Entry 7YTD (electron microscopy, 3.71 A resolution); this record covers chains D and G of the 15 polymer chains in the assembly.

[Chain D (and G)]
Name: Immunoglobulin heavy constant mu
From: Homo sapiens
Notes: chain G of this document is another copy of the same molecule, construct and numbering; everything in this record applies to it too
UniProtKB: P01871 (IGHM_HUMAN); residues 345-575 here correspond to UniProt positions 222-452 (UniProt number = residue number - 123)
Amino-acid sequence (231 residues; numbered 345 to 575; the number before each row is that of its first residue):
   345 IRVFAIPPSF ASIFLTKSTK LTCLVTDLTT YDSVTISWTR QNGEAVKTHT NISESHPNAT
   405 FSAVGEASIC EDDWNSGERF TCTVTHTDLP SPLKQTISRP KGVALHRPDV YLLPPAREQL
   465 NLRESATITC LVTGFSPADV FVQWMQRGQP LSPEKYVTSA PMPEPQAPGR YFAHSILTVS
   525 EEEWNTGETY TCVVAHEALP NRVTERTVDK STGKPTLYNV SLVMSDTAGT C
Unresolved in the structure: 570-575 (chain G: 569-575)
Curated features (UniProtKB/Swiss-Prot):
  - glycosylation (N-linked (GlcNAc...) asparagine): N395, N402
Disulfides: C367-C426, C474-C536
Covalent attachments: N-acetylglucosamine (NAG) linked to N563

[Chain D / chain G interface]
Pairs across the interface (5):
  Y562(D) with L566(G), hydrophobic; M568(G)
  V564(D) with V564(G), hydrophobic
  L566(D) with V564(G), hydrophobic
  M568(D) with Y562(G)
Also at the interface, not in a pair above, chain G (5 interface residues in all): V567

[Overview]
The interface between chain D and chain G involves 4 residues on one side and 5 on the other.
N-acetylglucosamine is covalently linked to N563(D).
Chain D and chain G are both Immunoglobulin heavy constant mu (Homo sapiens); the structure, Cryo-EM structure
of four human FcmR bound to IgM-Fc/J, was determined by electron microscopy together with 7YSG, 7YTC and 7YTE
from the same study.
